Entry 7VYK (electron microscopy, 2.79 A resolution); this record covers chains C and D of the 5 polymer chains in the assembly.

[Chain C]
Molecule: Capsid protein VP3
Organism: Coxsackievirus B3
Reference sequence: P03313 (POLG_CXB3N); residues 1-238 here correspond to UniProt positions 333-570 (UniProt number = residue number + 332)
Amino-acid sequence (238 residues; row label = number of the first residue in the row):
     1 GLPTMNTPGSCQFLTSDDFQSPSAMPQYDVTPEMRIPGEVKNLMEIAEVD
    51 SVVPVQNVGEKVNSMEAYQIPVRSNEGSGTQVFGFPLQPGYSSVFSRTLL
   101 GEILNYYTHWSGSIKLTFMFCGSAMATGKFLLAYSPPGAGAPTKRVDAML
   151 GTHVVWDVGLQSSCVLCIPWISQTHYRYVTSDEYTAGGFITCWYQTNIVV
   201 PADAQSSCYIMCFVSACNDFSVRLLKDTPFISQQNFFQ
Unresolved in the structure: 238
Sequence notes: variant Val155 (Ile487 in P03313), Tyr178 (Phe510 in P03313), Thr180 (Ala512 in P03313)
Curated features (UniProtKB/Swiss-Prot):
  - region: Phe236 to Gln238 (Amphipathic alpha-helix)

[Chain D]
Molecule: Capsid protein VP4
Organism: Coxsackievirus B3
Reference sequence: P03313 (POLG_CXB3N); residue numbers follow UniProt; this construct covers 1-69
Amino-acid sequence (69 residues; each row starts with the number of its first residue):
     1 MGAQVSTQKTGAHETGLNASGNSIIHYTNINYYKDAASNSANRQDFTQDP
    51 GKFTEPVKDIMIKSLPALN
Unresolved in the structure: 1, 14-24
Sequence notes: variant Gly16 (Arg in P03313)
Curated features (UniProtKB/Swiss-Prot):
  - site: Asn69 (Cleavage)
  - lipidation: Gly2 (N-myristoyl glycine)

[Interface between chain C and chain D]
Residue-residue contacts - 29 pairs, chain C then chain D:
  Asp18(C) - Ser40(D)  hydrogen bond (backbone-side chain)
  Asp18(C) - Ala41(D)  hydrogen bond (side chain-backbone)
  Asp18(C) - Arg43(D)  salt bridge
  Phe19(C) - Ser40(D)
  Gln20(C) - Ile30(D)  hydrogen bond (side chain-backbone)
  Gln20(C) - Asn31(D)
  Gln20(C) - Tyr32(D)  hydrogen bond (side chain-backbone)
  Gln20(C) - Tyr33(D)
  Gln20(C) - Ser38(D)
  Gln20(C) - Ser40(D)
  Ser21(C) - Tyr33(D)
  Ser21(C) - Ser38(D)  hydrogen bond (backbone-backbone)
  Pro22(C) - Tyr33(D)  hydrophobic
  Ser23(C) - Asp35(D)
  Ser23(C) - Ser38(D)
  Pro26(C) - Asp35(D)
  Gln27(C) - Lys34(D)
  Gln27(C) - Asp35(D)  hydrogen bond (backbone-side chain)
  Glu39(C) - Phe53(D)
  Val40(C) - Phe53(D)  hydrophobic
  Lys41(C) - Thr47(D)
  Glu45(C) - Gln48(D)
  Glu45(C) - Asp49(D)  hydrogen bond (side chain-backbone)
  Glu45(C) - Phe53(D)
  Glu48(C) - Thr54(D)
  Val49(C) - Phe53(D)  hydrophobic
  Gln161(C) - Pro66(D)
  Gln161(C) - Ala67(D)  hydrogen bond (side chain-backbone)
  Gln161(C) - Leu68(D)  hydrogen bond (side chain-backbone)
Also at the interface, not in a pair above, chain C (18 interface residues in all): Asp17, Gly38, Asn42
Also at the interface, not in a pair above, chain D (23 interface residues in all): Asn29, Asn39, Asp45, Pro50, Lys52

[Summary]
18 residues of chain C and 23 residues of chain D are in contact; the contacts include 9 hydrogen bonds and 1
salt bridge. Polar contacts include Asp18(C)-Arg43(D), Asp18(C)-Ser40(D) and Asp18(C)-Ala41(D).
Here chain C is Capsid protein VP3 and chain D is Capsid protein VP4, both from Coxsackievirus B3. Entry 7VYK
(Coxsackievirus B3 at pH7.4 (VP3-234Q) incubation with coxsackievirus and adenovirus receptor for 10min) was
determined by electron microscopy together with 7VXH, 7VXZ, 7VY0, 7VY5, 7VY6, 7VYL and 3 further entries from
the same study.
